7B2E - chains A and F of the 4 polymer chains in the assembly; structure by X-ray diffraction, 2.80 A resolution.

== Chain A (and F) ==
Protein: Putative oxalyl-CoA decarboxylase (Oxc, yfdU)
Organism: Methylorubrum extorquens (strain ATCC 14718 / DSM 1338 / JCM 2805 / NCIMB 9133 / AM1)
Notes: EC 4.1.1.8; chain F of this document is another copy of the same molecule, construct and numbering; everything in this record applies to it too
Reference sequence: C5AX46 (C5AX46_METEA); numbering as in UniProt (aligned over 1-583)
Sequence (583 residues; each row starts with the number of its first residue):
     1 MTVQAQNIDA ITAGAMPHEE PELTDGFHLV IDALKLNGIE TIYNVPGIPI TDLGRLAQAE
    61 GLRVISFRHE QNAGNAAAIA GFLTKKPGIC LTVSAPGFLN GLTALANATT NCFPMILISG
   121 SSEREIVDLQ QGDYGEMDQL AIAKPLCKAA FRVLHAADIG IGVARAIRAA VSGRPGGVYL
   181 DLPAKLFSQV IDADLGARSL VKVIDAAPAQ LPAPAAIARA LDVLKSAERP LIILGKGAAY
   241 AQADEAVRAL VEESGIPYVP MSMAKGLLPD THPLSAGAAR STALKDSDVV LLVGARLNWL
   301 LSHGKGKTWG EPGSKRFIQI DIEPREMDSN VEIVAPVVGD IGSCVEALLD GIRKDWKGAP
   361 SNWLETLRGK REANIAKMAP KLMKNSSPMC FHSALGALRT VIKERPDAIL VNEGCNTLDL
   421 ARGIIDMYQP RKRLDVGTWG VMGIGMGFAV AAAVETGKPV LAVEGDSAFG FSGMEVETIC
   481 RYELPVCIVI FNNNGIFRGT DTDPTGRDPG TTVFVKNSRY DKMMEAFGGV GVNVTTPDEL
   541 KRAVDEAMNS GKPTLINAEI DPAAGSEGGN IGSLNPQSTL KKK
Unresolved in the structure: 1-20, 569-583
Sequence notes: engineered mutation Gly135 (Glu in C5AX46), Cys415 (Ala in C5AX46), Phe497 (Tyr in C5AX46), Gly568 (Ser in C5AX46)
Bound ions: Mg2+: Asp466, Asn493, Gly495 (together with thiamine diphosphate)
Residues lining bound ligands:
  - ADP (adenosine-5'-diphosphate): Asn111, Cys112, Arg174, Pro175, Gly235, Lys236, Gly237, Tyr240, Ala241, Met261, Gly294, Ala295, Arg296, Asn298, Leu300, Asp321, Ile322, Glu323, Glu326, Gly339, Asp340, Ile341, Thr438
  - thiamine diphosphate (TPP), molecule 1: Val45, Pro46, Gly47, Ile48, Glu70, Val93, Pro96, Gly97, Asn100, Tyr134
  - thiamine diphosphate (TPP), molecule 2: Phe391, Gly414, Cys415, Asn416, Thr417, Gly440, Val441, Met442, Gly465, Asp466, Ser467, Ala468, Phe471, Asn493, Gly495, Ile496, Phe497, Arg498
From the paper describing this entry:
  - mutagenesis - E135G/A415C/S568G: increased catalytic activity on formyl-CoA
  - mutagenesis - E135G/A415C/Y497F/S568G: increased catalytic activity
  - catalytic residues: Tyr134 (proposed by the authors, not directly observed)
  - contacts within the chain: Cys415-Gly568

== Chain A / chain F interface ==
Residue-residue contacts (51; chain A residue first):
  Lys148(A) - Arg325(F)
  Asp158(A) - Lys305(F)  salt bridge
  Ile161(A) - Asp328(F)
  Ile161(A) - Ser329(F)
  Ile161(A) - Asn330(F)
  Arg165(A) - Arg325(F)  hydrogen bond (side chain-backbone)
  Arg165(A) - Asp328(F)
  Arg165(A) - Ser329(F)
  Arg168(A) - Pro324(F)
  Arg168(A) - Met327(F)
  Arg168(A) - Asp328(F)  salt bridge
  Ala169(A) - Arg325(F)
  Ser172(A) - Pro324(F)
  Ser172(A) - Arg325(F)
  Lys202(A) - Glu332(F)
  Ile204(A) - Arg219(F)
  Ile204(A) - Val334(F)
  Ile204(A) - Pro336(F)
  Asp205(A) - Arg219(F)  salt bridge
  Pro208(A) - Val338(F)  hydrophobic
  Ala209(A) - Ala213(F)  hydrophobic
  Gln210(A) - Gln210(F)
  Gln210(A) - Leu211(F)
  Gln210(A) - Val338(F)
  Leu211(A) - Gln210(F)
  Leu211(A) - Leu211(F)  hydrogen bond (backbone-backbone)
  Pro212(A) - Leu211(F)
  Ala213(A) - Ala209(F)  hydrophobic
  Ala213(A) - Leu211(F)  hydrophobic
  Arg219(A) - Ile204(F)
  Arg219(A) - Asp205(F)  salt bridge
  Lys305(A) - Asp158(F)  salt bridge
  Pro324(A) - Arg168(F)
  Pro324(A) - Ser172(F)
  Arg325(A) - Arg165(F)  hydrogen bond (backbone-side chain)
  Arg325(A) - Ala169(F)
  Arg325(A) - Ser172(F)
  Met327(A) - Arg168(F)
  Asp328(A) - Ile161(F)
  Asp328(A) - Arg165(F)
  Asp328(A) - Arg168(F)  salt bridge
  Asp328(A) - Val201(F)
  Ser329(A) - Ile161(F)
  Ser329(A) - Arg165(F)
  Asn330(A) - Ile161(F)
  Val331(A) - Ile161(F)
  Glu332(A) - Leu200(F)
  Pro336(A) - Ile204(F)
  Val338(A) - Pro208(F)  hydrophobic
  Val338(A) - Gln210(F)
  Gly339(A) - Gln210(F)
Other interface residues (no listed pair), chain A (37 interface residues in all): Ala164, Gly173, Val201, Val203, Pro214, Ala216, Ile333, Val334
Other interface residues (no listed pair), chain F (37 interface residues in all): Lys148, Ala164, Gly173, Val203, Pro212, Pro214, Ala216, Val331, Ile333, Gly339

== Overview ==
The chain A/chain F interface involves 37 residues from each chain, with 3 hydrogen bonds and 6 salt bridges.
Polar pairs include Asp158(A)-Lys305(F), Arg168(A)-Asp328(F) and Asp205(A)-Arg219(F). Chain A binds thiamine
diphosphate and ADP. The paper reports the catalytic residue Tyr134(A); E135G/A415C/S568G of chain A increase
catalytic activity on formyl-CoA.
Both chains are Putative oxalyl-CoA decarboxylase (Oxc, yfdU) (Methylorubrum extorquens (strain ATCC 14718 /
DSM 1338 / JCM 2805 / NCIMB 9133 / AM1)). Entry 7B2E (quadruple mutant of oxalyl-CoA decarboxylase from
Methylorubrum extorquens with bound TPP and ADP) was determined by X-ray diffraction together with 7AYG from
the same study.
